Entry 7ZFD (X-ray diffraction, 3.39 A resolution); this record covers chains H and E of the 3 polymer chains in the assembly.

== Chain H ==
Molecule: Omi-25 heavy chain
From: Homo sapiens
Chain sequence (228 residues; row label = number of the first residue in the row):
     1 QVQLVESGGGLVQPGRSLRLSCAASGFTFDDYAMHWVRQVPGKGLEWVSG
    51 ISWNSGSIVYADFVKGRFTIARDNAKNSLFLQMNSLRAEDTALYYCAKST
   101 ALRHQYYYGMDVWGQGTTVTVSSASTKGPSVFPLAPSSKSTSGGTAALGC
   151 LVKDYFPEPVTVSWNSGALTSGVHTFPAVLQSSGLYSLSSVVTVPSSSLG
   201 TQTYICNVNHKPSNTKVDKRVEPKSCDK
Disordered / not traced: 225-228
Disulfide bonds: Cys22-Cys96, Cys150-Cys206

== Chain E ==
Molecule: Spike protein S1
From: Severe acute respiratory syndrome coronavirus 2
UniProt: P0DTC2 (SPIKE_SARS2); residues 330-532 here = UniProt positions 330-532
Chain sequence (209 residues; each row starts with the number of its first residue):
   330 PNITNLCPFDEVFNATRFASVYAWNRKRISNCVADYSVLYNLAPFFTFKC
   380 YGVSPTKLNDLCFTNVYADSFVIRGDEVRQIAPGQTGNIADYNYKLPDDF
   430 TGCVIAWNSNKLDSKVSGNYNYLYRLFRKSNLKPFERDISTEIYQAGNKP
   480 CNGVAGFNCYFPLRSYSFRPTYGVGHQPYRVVVLSFELLHAPATVCGPKK
   530 STNHHHHHH
Disordered / not traced: 330-334, 372-373, 517-520, 526-538
Disulfide bonds: Cys336-Cys361, Cys379-Cys432, Cys391-Cys525, Cys480-Cys488
Differences from the reference sequence: variant Asp339 (Gly in P0DTC2), Leu371 (Ser in P0DTC2), Pro373 (Ser in P0DTC2), Phe375 (Ser in P0DTC2), Asn417 (Lys in P0DTC2), Lys440 (Asn in P0DTC2), Ser446 (Gly in P0DTC2), Asn477 (Ser in P0DTC2), Lys478 (Thr in P0DTC2), Ala484 (Glu in P0DTC2), Arg493 (Gln in P0DTC2), Ser496 (Gly in P0DTC2), Tyr501 (Asn in P0DTC2), His505 (Tyr in P0DTC2); conflict Arg498 (Gln in P0DTC2); expression tag (533-538)
UniProt features mapped onto this chain:
  - region: Arg403 to Asp405 (Integrin-binding motif), Asn448 to Phe456 (Immunodominant HLA epitope recognized by the CD8+)
  - glycosylation (N-linked (GlcNAc...) asparagine): Asn331 (complex), Asn343 (complex)

== Interface between chain H and chain E ==
Pairs across the interface (16; chain H residue first):
  Gly50(H) - Phe486(E)
  Ile51(H) - Phe486(E)
  Ser52(H) - Phe486(E)
  Ser57(H) - Gly485(E)
  Ser57(H) - Phe486(E)  hydrogen bond (side chain-backbone)
  Val59(H) - Phe486(E)  hydrophobic
  His104(H) - Ala484(E)  hydrogen bond (side chain-backbone)
  His104(H) - Gly485(E)
  Tyr106(H) - Gly485(E)
  Tyr106(H) - Phe486(E)  hydrophobic
  Tyr107(H) - Leu455(E)
  Tyr107(H) - Phe456(E)  hydrophobic
  Tyr107(H) - Tyr489(E)  hydrophobic
  Tyr108(H) - Tyr453(E)
  Tyr108(H) - Leu455(E)
  Tyr108(H) - Arg493(E)  hydrogen bond
Also at the interface, not in a pair above, chain H (12 interface residues in all): His35, Ile58, Gln105

== In short ==
The interface between chain H and chain E involves 12 residues on one side and 8 on the other, with 3 hydrogen
bonds. Polar pairs include Ser57(H)-Phe486(E), His104(H)-Ala484(E) and Tyr108(H)-Arg493(E).
Chain H is Omi-25 heavy chain (Homo sapiens) and chain E is Spike protein S1 (Severe acute respiratory
syndrome coronavirus 2); the structure, SARS-CoV-2 Omicron RBD in complex with Omi-25 Fab, was determined by
X-ray diffraction, deposited together with 7ZF6, 7ZF7, 7ZFF, 7ZR7, 7ZR8 and 7ZRC.
